2JA8 - chains B and P of the 15 polymer chains in the assembly; structure by X-ray diffraction, 3.80 A resolution.

== Chain B ==
Name: DNA-directed RNA polymerase II 140 kDa polypeptide
From: Saccharomyces cerevisiae
Notes: EC 2.7.7.6
UniProt: P08518 (RPB2_YEAST); residue numbers follow UniProt; this construct covers 1-1224
Amino-acid sequence (1224 residues; numbered 1 to 1224; the number before each row is that of its first residue):
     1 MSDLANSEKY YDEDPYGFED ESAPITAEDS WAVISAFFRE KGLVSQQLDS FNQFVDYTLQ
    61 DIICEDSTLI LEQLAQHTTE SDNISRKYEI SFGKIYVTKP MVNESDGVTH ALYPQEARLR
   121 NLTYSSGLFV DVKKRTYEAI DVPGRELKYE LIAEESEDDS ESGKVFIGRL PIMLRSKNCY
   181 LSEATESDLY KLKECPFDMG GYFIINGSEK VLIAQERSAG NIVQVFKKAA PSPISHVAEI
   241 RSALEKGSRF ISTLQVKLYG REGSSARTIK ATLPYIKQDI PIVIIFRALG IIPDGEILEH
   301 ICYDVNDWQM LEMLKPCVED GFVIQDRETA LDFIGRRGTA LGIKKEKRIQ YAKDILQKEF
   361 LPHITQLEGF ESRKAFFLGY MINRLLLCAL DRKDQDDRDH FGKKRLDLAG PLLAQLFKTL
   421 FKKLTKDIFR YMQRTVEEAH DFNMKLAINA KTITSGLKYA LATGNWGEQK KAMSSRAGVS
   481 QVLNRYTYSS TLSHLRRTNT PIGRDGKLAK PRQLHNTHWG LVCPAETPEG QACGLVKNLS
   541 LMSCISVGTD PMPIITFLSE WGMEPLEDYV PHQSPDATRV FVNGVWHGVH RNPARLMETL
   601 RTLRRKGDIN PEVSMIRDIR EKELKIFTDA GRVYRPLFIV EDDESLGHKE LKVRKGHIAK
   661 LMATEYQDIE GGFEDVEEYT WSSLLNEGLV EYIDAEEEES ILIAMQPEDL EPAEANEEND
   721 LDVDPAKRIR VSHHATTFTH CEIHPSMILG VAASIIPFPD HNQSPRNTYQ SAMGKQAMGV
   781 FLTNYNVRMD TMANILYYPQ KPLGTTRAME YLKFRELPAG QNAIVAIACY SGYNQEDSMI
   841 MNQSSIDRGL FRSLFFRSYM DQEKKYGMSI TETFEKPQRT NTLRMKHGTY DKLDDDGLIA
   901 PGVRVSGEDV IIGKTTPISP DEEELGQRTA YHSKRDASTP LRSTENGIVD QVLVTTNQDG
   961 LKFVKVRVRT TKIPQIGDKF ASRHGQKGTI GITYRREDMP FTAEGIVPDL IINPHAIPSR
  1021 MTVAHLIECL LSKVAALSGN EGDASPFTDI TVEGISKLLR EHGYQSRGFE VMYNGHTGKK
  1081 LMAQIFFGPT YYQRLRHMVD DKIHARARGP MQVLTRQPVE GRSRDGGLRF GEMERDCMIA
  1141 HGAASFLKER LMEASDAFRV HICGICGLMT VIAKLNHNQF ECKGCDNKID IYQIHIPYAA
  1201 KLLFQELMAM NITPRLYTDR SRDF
Disordered / not traced: 1-17, 71-89, 134-163, 438-445, 503-509, 669-677, 716-721, 920-932
Metal / ion sites: Zn2+: Cys1166, Cys1182, Cys1185

== Chain P ==
Molecule: 11-nt RNA strand
Sequence (11 nucleotides; each row starts with the number of its first residue; numbering starts at 0):
     0 UUCGACCAGA U
Disordered / not traced: 10
Metal / ion sites: Mg2+: A9 (shared with 3 residues of chain A)

== How chain B and chain P interact ==
Contacting residue pairs (11; chain B residue first):
  Ala477(B) - A4(P)  sugar contact
  Gln481(B) - C5(P)  sugar contact
  Gln776(B) - A7(P)  hydrogen bond to the phosphate
  Gln776(B) - G8(P)  hydrogen bond to the phosphate
  Lys979(B) - G8(P)  phosphate contact
  Lys979(B) - A9(P)  salt bridge to the phosphate
  Lys987(B) - A9(P)  phosphate contact
  Arg1096(B) - C6(P)  sugar contact
  Arg1096(B) - A7(P)  hydrogen bond to the sugar
  His1097(B) - A7(P)  hydrogen bond to the sugar
  His1097(B) - G8(P)  sugar contact
Other interface residues (no listed pair), chain B (12 interface residues in all): Asn465, Gly478, Glu529, Lys1102, Arg1124
Other interface residues (no listed pair), chain P (8 interface residues in all): U0, G3

== Summary ==
Chain B and chain P form an interface of 12 and 8 residues respectively, with 4 hydrogen bonds and 1 salt
bridge. Polar contacts include Arg1096(B)-A7(P), His1097(B)-A7(P) and Gln776(B)-A7(P). Cys1166(B), Cys1182(B)
and Cys1185(B) coordinate Zn2+.
Chain B is DNA-directed RNA polymerase II 140 kDa polypeptide (Saccharomyces cerevisiae) and chain P is an
11-nt RNA strand; the structure, CPD lesion containing RNA Polymerase II elongation complex D, was determined
by X-ray diffraction (same publication as 2JA5, 2JA6 and 2JA7).
